Entry 8FAX (X-ray diffraction, 2.10 A resolution); this record covers chains A and B of the 3 polymer chains in the assembly.

[Chain A]
Protein: 1249A8-hc
From: Homo sapiens
Sequence (221 residues; each row starts with the number of its first residue):
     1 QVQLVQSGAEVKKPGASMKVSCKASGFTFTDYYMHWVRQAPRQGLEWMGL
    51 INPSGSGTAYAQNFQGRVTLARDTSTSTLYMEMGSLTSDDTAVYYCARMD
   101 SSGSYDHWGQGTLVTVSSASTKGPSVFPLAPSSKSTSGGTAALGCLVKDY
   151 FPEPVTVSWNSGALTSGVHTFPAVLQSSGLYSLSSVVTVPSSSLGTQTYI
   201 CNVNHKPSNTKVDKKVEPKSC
Cystine bridges: C22-C96, C145-C201
Bound ions: Mg2+ site 1: E10, K19; Mg2+ site 2 near D149 (its only coordinating residue here); Mg2+ site 3: D213 (shared with D188(B) of chain B)

[Chain B]
Protein: 1249A8-lc
From: Homo sapiens
Sequence (217 residues; numbered 1 to 217; the number before each row is that of its first residue):
     1 ETTLTQSPGTLSLSPGDRATLSCRASQTIRISYLAWYQQKPGQAPRLLVY
    51 GPSIRATGIPDRFSARGSGTDFTLTISRLEPEDFAVYYCQHYGSSPPRYT
   101 FGQGTKLEIKRTVAAPSVFIFPPSDEQLKSGTASVVCLLNNFYPREAKVQ
   151 WKVDNALQSGNSQESVTEQDSKDSTYSLSSTLTLSKADYEKHKVYACEVT
   201 HQGLSSPVTKSFNRGEC
Not modelled in the structure: 1, 170-172
Cystine bridges: C23-C89, C137-C197
Bound ions: Mg2+ site 1: E80 (shared with 1 residue of chain L); Mg2+ site 2: D188 (shared with D213(A) of chain A)

[Interface between chain A and chain B]
Contacting residue pairs - 82 pairs, chain A then chain B:
  H35(A) with Y99(B)
  Q39(A) with Q39(B), hydrogen bond; Y88(B), hydrogen bond
  R42(A) with R145(B); V166(B)
  Q43(A) with Y88(B)
  G44(A) with Y88(B)
  L45(A) with P45(B), hydrophobic; Y88(B), hydrophobic; F101(B)
  W47(A) with P97(B); R98(B); Y99(B), hydrophobic; F101(B)
  L50(A) with P97(B), hydrophobic
  A59(A) with P97(B), hydrophobic
  Y95(A) with Q39(B), hydrogen bond; Q43(B); A44(B), hydrophobic
  M99(A) with Y99(B), hydrogen bond
  S102(A) with Y50(B); Y92(B)
  G103(A) with Y92(B); Y99(B), hydrogen bond (backbone-side chain)
  S104(A) with A35(B); Y37(B); L47(B); Y50(B); Y92(B)
  Y105(A) with Y37(B), hydrogen bond (backbone-side chain); L47(B); Q90(B); Y99(B)
  D106(A) with L47(B)
  W108(A) with Y37(B), hydrophobic; A44(B), hydrophobic; P45(B)
  G109(A) with A44(B)
  F127(A) with S124(B); E126(B); Q127(B)
  P128(A) with S124(B); E126(B)
  L129(A) with F121(B); V136(B), hydrophobic
  A130(A) with F121(B)
  K134(A) with F119(B); I120(B), hydrogen bond (backbone-backbone); S211(B), hydrogen bond (side chain-backbone); F212(B); C217(B), hydrogen bond
  S135(A) with F119(B); F121(B)
  T136(A) with F119(B)
  S137(A) with F119(B)
  A142(A) with F119(B), hydrophobic; F121(B); L138(B), hydrophobic; N140(B)
  L146(A) with S134(B)
  K148(A) with Q127(B); S134(B); T183(B)
  H169(A) with T167(B)
  F171(A) with L138(B), hydrophobic; S165(B); T167(B); S177(B); L178(B); S179(B)
  P172(A) with S165(B), hydrogen bond (backbone-side chain); V166(B); T167(B)
  V174(A) with E164(B); S165(B)
  L175(A) with Q163(B), hydrogen bond (backbone-side chain)
  Q176(A) with Q163(B)
  S184(A) with S179(B), hydrogen bond
  V186(A) with L138(B), hydrophobic
  T188(A) with N140(B)
  K214(A) with E126(B), salt bridge
  C221(A) with E216(B)
Interface residues without a listed pair, chain A (49 interface residues in all): V37, E46, D100, P131, T140, A141, L143, S177, K219
Interface residues without a listed pair, chain B (48 interface residues in all): Q103, S117, V118, P122, P123, D125, S130, E168, T181

[Overview]
Chain A and chain B form an interface of 49 and 48 residues respectively; the contacts include 12 hydrogen
bonds and 1 salt bridge. Polar pairs include K214(A)-E126(B), Q39(A)-Q39(B) and Q39(A)-Y88(B). E10(A) and
K19(A) form the Mg2+ site 1.
Chain A is 1249A8-hc and chain B is 1249A8-lc, both from Homo sapiens; the structure, Fab 1249A8-MERS Stem
Helix Complex, was determined by X-ray diffraction.
